PDB entry 7Z15 | electron microscopy, 1.93 A resolution | chains C and D of the 12 polymer chains in the assembly

[Chain C]
Name: Alpha-D-ribose 1-methylphosphonate 5-triphosphate synthase subunit PhnI
Source organism: Escherichia coli
Notes: EC 2.7.8.37
UniProtKB: P16687 (PHNI_ECOLI); residue numbers follow UniProt; this construct covers 1-354
Chain sequence (354 residues; numbered 1 to 354; the number before each row is that of its first residue):
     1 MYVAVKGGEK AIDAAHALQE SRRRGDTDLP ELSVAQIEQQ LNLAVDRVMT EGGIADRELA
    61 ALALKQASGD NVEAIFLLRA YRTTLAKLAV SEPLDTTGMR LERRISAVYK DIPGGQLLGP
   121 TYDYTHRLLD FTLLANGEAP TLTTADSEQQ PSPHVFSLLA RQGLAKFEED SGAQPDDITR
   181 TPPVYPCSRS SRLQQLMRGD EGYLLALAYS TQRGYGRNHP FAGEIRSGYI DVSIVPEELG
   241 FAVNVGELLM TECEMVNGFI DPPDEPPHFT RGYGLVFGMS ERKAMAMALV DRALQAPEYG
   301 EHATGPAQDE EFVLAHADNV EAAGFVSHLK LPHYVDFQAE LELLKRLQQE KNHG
Unresolved in the structure: 354
Construct notes: conflict Asp264 (Gly in P16687), Lys351 (Gln in P16687)
Curated features (UniProtKB/Swiss-Prot):
  - natural variant: Asp264 (G264D: In strain: B; this construct carries the variant), Lys351 (Q351K: In strain: B; this construct carries the variant)
Bound ions: Zn2+: His328, His333 (together with I9X)
Ligand contacts: I9X (alpha-D-ribose-1,2-cyclic-phosphate-5-phosphate): Phe325, His328, Leu331, His333
What the authors report for this chain:
  - Zn2+ coordination: His328, His333

[Chain D]
Name: Alpha-D-ribose 1-methylphosphonate 5-phosphate C-P lyase
Source organism: Escherichia coli
Notes: EC 4.7.1.1
UniProtKB: P16688 (PHNJ_ECOLI); numbering as in UniProt (aligned over 1-281)
Chain sequence (281 residues; row label = number of the first residue in the row):
     1 MANLSGYNFA YLDEQTKRMI RRAILKAVAI PGYQVPFGGR EMPMPYGWGT GGIQLTASVI
    61 GESDVLKVID QGADDTTNAV SIRNFFKRVT GVNTTERTDD ATLIQTRHRI PETPLTEDQI
   121 IIFQVPIPEP LRFIEPRETE TRTMHALEEY GVMQVKLYED IARFGHIATT YAYPVKVNGR
   181 YVMDPSPIPK FDNPKMDMMP ALQLFGAGRE KRIYAVPPFT RVESLDFDDH PFTVQQWDEP
   241 CAICGSTHSY LDEVVLDDAG NRMFVCSDTD YCRQQSEAKN Q
Unresolved in the structure: 1, 280-281
Construct notes: conflict Leu103 (Val in P16688)
Curated features (UniProtKB/Swiss-Prot):
  - natural variant: Leu103 (V103L: In strain: B; this construct carries the variant)
Bound ions: Zn2+: Cys241, Cys244, Cys266, Cys272
Ligand contacts: I9X (alpha-D-ribose-1,2-cyclic-phosphate-5-phosphate): Pro45, Tyr46, Gly47, Trp48, Gly49, Thr50, Gly51, Arg107, His108, Gln124, Val125, Pro126, Pro187, Gly206, Ala207, Gly208, Arg209
What the authors report for this chain:
  - binding site for I9X: Gly47 to Thr50, Arg107, His108, Gln124
  - mutagenesis - E149A, Y158A: abolished growth
  - catalytic residues: Gly32 (citing earlier work)

[Chain C / chain D interface]
Residue-residue contacts (84):
  Met1(C) - Ala242(D)
  Met1(C) - Ile243(D)
  Tyr2(C) - Ile243(D)
  Tyr2(C) - Leu256(D)
  Tyr2(C) - Met263(D)  hydrophobic
  Lys6(C) - Asp75(D)
  Lys6(C) - Glu96(D)  salt bridge
  Gly7(C) - Asp75(D)  hydrogen bond (backbone-side chain)
  Gly8(C) - Asp75(D)  hydrogen bond (backbone-side chain)
  Glu9(C) - Val80(D)
  Glu9(C) - Asn84(D)
  Ile12(C) - Thr77(D)
  Phe76(C) - Met42(D)
  Phe76(C) - Met44(D)
  Phe76(C) - Pro45(D)  hydrophobic
  Arg79(C) - Glu41(D)  salt bridge
  Ala80(C) - Tyr11(D)
  Ala80(C) - Met42(D)
  Arg82(C) - Glu41(D)  salt bridge
  Thr83(C) - Arg40(D)
  Thr83(C) - Glu41(D)  hydrogen bond (side chain-backbone)
  Thr84(C) - Tyr11(D)
  Arg180(C) - Gly38(D)
  Pro182(C) - Pro36(D)  hydrophobic
  Pro182(C) - Phe37(D)
  Pro182(C) - Gly38(D)
  Pro182(C) - Lys211(D)
  Val184(C) - Arg142(D)
  Tyr185(C) - Thr139(D)
  Arg198(C) - Glu41(D)  salt bridge
  Asp309(C) - Arg137(D)  salt bridge
  Glu311(C) - Arg137(D)
  Glu311(C) - Glu138(D)  hydrogen bond (side chain-backbone)
  Glu311(C) - Thr139(D)  hydrogen bond
  Val320(C) - Tyr46(D)  hydrophobic
  Glu321(C) - Tyr46(D)
  Glu321(C) - Arg209(D)
  Gly324(C) - Tyr46(D)
  Gly324(C) - Trp48(D)  hydrogen bond (backbone-side chain)
  Phe325(C) - Tyr46(D)  hydrogen bond (backbone-backbone)
  Phe325(C) - Pro126(D)  hydrophobic
  Phe325(C) - Arg209(D)
  Ser327(C) - Trp48(D)  hydrogen bond
  His328(C) - Gly47(D)
  His328(C) - Trp48(D)
  Leu331(C) - Gly47(D)
  Leu331(C) - Trp48(D)  hydrophobic
  Leu331(C) - Asn78(D)
  Leu331(C) - Arg107(D)
  Pro332(C) - Gln71(D)  hydrogen bond (backbone-side chain)
  Pro332(C) - Thr76(D)
  Pro332(C) - Arg107(D)  hydrogen bond (backbone-side chain)
  His333(C) - Gln71(D)
  His333(C) - Arg107(D)  hydrogen bond
  Tyr334(C) - Gln71(D)  hydrogen bond (backbone-side chain)
  Tyr334(C) - Asp252(D)
  Val335(C) - Gln71(D)  hydrogen bond (backbone-side chain)
  Val335(C) - His108(D)
  Val335(C) - Arg109(D)
  Val335(C) - Pro189(D)
  Val335(C) - Tyr250(D)  hydrogen bond (backbone-side chain)
  Val335(C) - Ser267(D)
  Asp336(C) - His108(D)  salt bridge
  Asp336(C) - Tyr171(D)
  Asp336(C) - Pro187(D)
  Gln338(C) - Trp237(D)  hydrogen bond
  Gln338(C) - Tyr250(D)
  Gln338(C) - Leu251(D)
  Gln338(C) - Glu253(D)  hydrogen bond
  Ala339(C) - Thr170(D)
  Ala339(C) - Gln235(D)
  Ala339(C) - Tyr250(D)  hydrogen bond (backbone-side chain)
  Glu340(C) - Ala168(D)
  Glu340(C) - Thr170(D)  hydrogen bond
  Glu340(C) - Tyr171(D)
  Leu341(C) - Glu253(D)
  Glu342(C) - Gln235(D)
  Glu342(C) - Gln236(D)  hydrogen bond (side chain-backbone)
  Leu343(C) - Ala168(D)
  Leu343(C) - Thr170(D)
  Arg346(C) - His166(D)
  Leu347(C) - Phe164(D)
  Leu347(C) - His166(D)
  Glu350(C) - His166(D)  salt bridge
Other interface residues (no listed pair), chain C (45 interface residues in all): Val5, Thr179, Lys330, Lys345
Other interface residues (no listed pair), chain D (58 interface residues in all): Tyr7, Pro43, Asp70, Ala73, Ile127, Pro136, Ile167, Arg212, Phe264

[Summary]
45 residues of chain C face 58 of chain D across their interface; the contacts include 19 hydrogen bonds and 7
salt bridges. Polar pairs include Lys6(C)-Glu96(D), Arg79(C)-Glu41(D) and Arg82(C)-Glu41(D). Compound I9X is
bound between chain C and chain D. From the paper: the catalytic residue Gly32(D); E149A and Y158A of chain D
abolish growth.
Here chain C is Alpha-D-ribose 1-methylphosphonate 5-triphosphate synthase subunit PhnI and chain D is
Alpha-D-ribose 1-methylphosphonate 5-phosphate C-P lyase, both from Escherichia coli. Entry 7Z15 (E. coli C-P
lyase bound to a PhnK/PhnL dual ABC dimer and ADP + Pi) was determined by electron microscopy together with
7Z16, 7Z17, 7Z18 and 7Z19 from the same study.
